8IXL - chains Z and IA of the 35 polymer chains in the assembly; structure by electron microscopy, 3.50 A resolution.

Chain Z:
Name: Capsid protein G8P
From: Inovirus M13
UniProtKB: P69541 (CAPSD_BPM13); residues 1-50 here correspond to UniProt positions 24-73 (UniProt number = residue number + 23)
Chain sequence (50 residues; numbered 1 to 50; the number before each row is that of its first residue):
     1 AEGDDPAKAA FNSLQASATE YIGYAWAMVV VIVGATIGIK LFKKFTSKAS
Disordered / not traced: 1-4

Chain IA:
Name: Tail virion protein G7P
From: Inovirus M13
UniProtKB: P69535 (G7P_BPM13); residues 1-33 here = UniProt positions 1-33
Chain sequence (33 residues; row label = number of the first residue in the row):
     1 MEQVADFDTI YQAMIQISVV LCFALGIIAG GQR
Disordered / not traced: 1-4

Chain Z / chain IA interface:
Residue-residue contacts - 10 pairs, chain Z then chain IA:
  Pro-6(Z) with Tyr-11(IA), hydrophobic; Ile-15(IA), hydrophobic
  Ala-7(Z) with Ile-15(IA), hydrophobic
  Ala-10(Z) with Val-19(IA), hydrophobic
  Leu-14(Z) with Val-19(IA); Val-20(IA), hydrophobic; Phe-23(IA), hydrophobic
  Ala-18(Z) with Phe-23(IA), hydrophobic
  Tyr-21(Z) with Phe-23(IA), hydrophobic; Ile-27(IA)
Other interface residues (no listed pair), chain IA (7 interface residues in all): Gln-16

Overview:
The interface between chain Z and chain IA involves 6 residues on one side and 7 on the other.
Here chain Z is Capsid protein G8P and chain IA is Tail virion protein G7P, both from Inovirus M13. Entry 8IXL
(top segment of the bacteriophage M13 mini variant) was determined by electron microscopy together with 8IXK,
8IXJ and 8JWT from the same study.
